Entry 7BOF (electron microscopy, 2.92 A resolution); this record covers chains A and P of the 12 polymer chains in the assembly.

# Chain A
Molecule: 16S rRNA
Source organism: Escherichia coli (strain K12)
Sequence (1542 nucleotides; row label = number of the first residue in the row):
     1 AAAUUGAAGA GUUUGAUCAU GGCUCAGAUU GAACGCUGGC GGCAGGCCUA ACACAUGCAA
    61 GUCGAACGGU AACAGGAAGA AGCUUGCUUC UUUGCUGACG AGUGGCGGAC GGGUGAGUAA
   121 UGUCUGGGAA ACUGCCUGAU GGAGGGGGAU AACUACUGGA AACGGUAGCU AAUACCGCAU
   181 AACGUCGCAA GACCAAAGAG GGGGACCUUC GGGCCUCUUG CCAUCGGAUG UGCCCAGAUG
   241 GGAUUAGCUA GUAGGUGGGG UAACGGCUCA CCUAGGCGAC GAUCCCUAGC UGGUCUGAGA
   301 GGAUGACCAG CCACACUGGA ACUGAGACAC GGUCCAGACU CCUACGGGAG GCAGCAGUGG
   361 GGAAUAUUGC ACAAUGGGCG CAAGCCUGAU GCAGCCAUGC CGCGUGUAUG AAGAAGGCCU
   421 UCGGGUUGUA AAGUACUUUC AGCGGGGAGG AAGGGAGUAA AGUUAAUACC UUUGCUCAUU
   481 GACGUUACCC GCAGAAGAAG CACCGGCUAA CUCCGUGCCA GCAGCCXCGG UAAUACGGAG
   541 GGUGCAAGCG UUAAUCGGAA UUACUGGGCG UAAAGCGCAC GCAGGCGGUU UGUUAAGUCA
   601 GAUGUGAAAU CCCCGGGCUC AACCUGGGAA CUGCAUCUGA UACUGGCAAG CUUGAGUCUC
   661 GUAGAGGGGG GUAGAAUUCC AGGUGUAGCG GUGAAAUGCG UAGAGAUCUG GAGGAAUACC
   721 GGUGGCGAAG GCGGCCCCCU GGACGAAGAC UGACGCUCAG GUGCGAAAGC GUGGGGAGCA
   781 AACAGGAUUA GAUACCCUGG UAGUCCACGC CGUAAACGAU GUCGACUUGG AGGUUGUGCC
   841 CUUGAGGCGU GGCUUCCGGA GCUAACGCGU UAAGUCGACC GCCUGGGGAG UACGGCCGCA
   901 AGGUUAAAAC UCAAAUGAAU UGACGGGGGC CCGCACAAGC GGUGGAGCAU GUGGUUUAAU
   961 UCGAUGXAAC GCGAAGAACC UUACCUGGUC UUGACAUCCA CGGAAGUUUU CAGAGAUGAG
  1021 AAUGUGCCUU CGGGAACCGU GAGACAGGUG CUGCAUGGCU GUCGUCAGCU CGUGUUGUGA
  1081 AAUGUUGGGU UAAGUCCCGC AACGAGCGCA ACCCUUAUCC UUUGUUGCCA GCGGUCCGGC
  1141 CGGGAACUCA AAGGAGACUG CCAGUGAUAA ACUGGAGGAA GGUGGGGAUG ACGUCAAGUC
  1201 AUCAUGGCCC UUACGACCAG GGCUACACAC GUGCUACAAU GGCGCAUACA AAGAGAAGCG
  1261 ACCUCGCGAG AGCAAGCGGA CCUCAUAAAG UGCGUCGUAG UCCGGAUUGG AGUCUGCAAC
  1321 UCGACUCCAU GAAGUCGGAA UCGCUAGUAA UCGUGGAUCA GAAUGCCACG GUGAAUACGU
  1381 UCCCGGGCCU UGUACACACC GCCCGUXACA CCAUGGGAGU GGGUUGCAAA AGAAGUAGGU
  1441 AGCUUAACCU UCGGGAGGGC GCUUACCACU UUGUGAUUCA UGACUGGGGU GAAGUCGUAA
  1501 CAAGGUAACC GUAGGGGAAC CUGCGGUUGG AUCACCUCCU UA
Unresolved in the structure: 931-1386, 1401-1407, 1495-1501, 1541-1542
Modified positions: PSU (pseudouridine-5'-monophosphate) at position 516, G7M (N7-methyl-guanosine-5'-monophosphate) at position 527, 2MG (2N-methylguanosine-5'-monophosphate) at position 966, 5MC (5-methylcytidine-5'-monophosphate) at position 967, 2MG (2N-methylguanosine-5'-monophosphate) at position 1207, 4OC (4n,o2'-methylcytidine-5'-monophosphate) at position 1402, 5MC (5-methylcytidine-5'-monophosphate) at position 1407, UR3 (3-methyluridine-5'-monophoshate) at position 1498, 2MG (2N-methylguanosine-5'-monophosphate) at position 1516, MA6 (6N-dimethyladenosine-5'-monophoshate) at position 1518, MA6 (6N-dimethyladenosine-5'-monophoshate) at position 1519
Metal / ion sites: Mg2+ site 1 near U14 (its only coordinating residue here); Mg2+ site 2 near G21 (its only coordinating residue here); Mg2+ site 3: C48, G115; Mg2+ site 4 near A53 (its only coordinating residue here); Mg2+ site 5 near U56 (its only coordinating residue here); Mg2+ site 6: A59, U387; Mg2+ site 7 near A66 (its only coordinating residue here); Mg2+ site 8 near G100 (its only coordinating residue here); Mg2+ site 9: A109, G331; Mg2+ site 10 near G111 (its only coordinating residue here); Mg2+ site 11 near G113 (its only coordinating residue here); Mg2+ site 12: A116, G117, G289; 39 more Mg2+ sites not listed
What the authors report for this chain:
  - contacts within the chain: U921-A1534, A923-U1532, A1507-G1530 (pi stacking)

# Chain P
Name: 30S ribosomal protein S16
Source organism: Escherichia coli (strain K12)
Reference sequence: P0A7T3 (RS16_ECOLI); numbering as in UniProt (aligned over 1-82)
Amino-acid sequence (82 residues; each row starts with the number of its first residue):
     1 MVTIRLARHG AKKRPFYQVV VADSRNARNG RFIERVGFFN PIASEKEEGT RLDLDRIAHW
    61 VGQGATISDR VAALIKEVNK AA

# How chain A and chain P interact
Contacting residue pairs (70):
  C43(A) - Lys12(P)  phosphate contact
  A44(A) - Lys12(P)  phosphate contact
  C110(A) - Arg25(P)  hydrogen bond to the sugar
  G111(A) - Arg25(P)  sugar contact
  G134(A) - Met1(P)  base contact
  G134(A) - Arg25(P)  hydrogen bond to the base
  C135(A) - Met1(P)  hydrogen bond to the base
  C136(A) - Gly64(P)  hydrogen bond to the sugar
  U137(A) - Gly62(P)  sugar contact
  U137(A) - Gly64(P)  sugar contact
  G227(A) - Gln63(P)  hydrogen bond to the base
  A228(A) - Val2(P)  sugar contact
  A228(A) - Trp60(P)  sugar contact
  A228(A) - Gln63(P)  sugar contact
  U229(A) - Val2(P)  sugar contact
  U229(A) - Asp23(P)  sugar contact
  U229(A) - Ile33(P)  phosphate contact
  U229(A) - Trp60(P)  phosphate contact
  G230(A) - Arg25(P)  hydrogen bond to the sugar
  G230(A) - Arg31(P)  phosphate contact
  G230(A) - Ile33(P)  phosphate contact
  U231(A) - Arg31(P)  salt bridge to the phosphate
  A309(A) - Asn29(P)  sugar contact
  A309(A) - Gly30(P)  phosphate contact
  G310(A) - Gly30(P)  phosphate contact
  G310(A) - Arg31(P)  hydrogen bond to the phosphate
  C311(A) - Arg31(P)  salt bridge to the phosphate
  A374(A) - Tyr17(P)  hydrogen bond to the sugar
  A374(A) - Arg70(P)  hydrogen bond to the phosphate
  U375(A) - Leu6(P)  hydrogen bond to the sugar
  U375(A) - Tyr17(P)  sugar contact
  U375(A) - Arg28(P)  hydrogen bond to the base
  U375(A) - Arg70(P)  salt bridge to the phosphate
  G376(A) - Arg5(P)  hydrogen bond to the phosphate
  G376(A) - Leu6(P)  hydrogen bond to the phosphate
  G376(A) - Arg28(P)  sugar contact
  G376(A) - Ser68(P)  hydrogen bond to the phosphate
  G377(A) - Thr3(P)  phosphate contact
  G377(A) - Arg5(P)  salt bridge to the phosphate
  G377(A) - Ser24(P)  sugar contact
  G378(A) - Ser24(P)  phosphate contact
  U390(A) - Arg28(P)  hydrogen bond to the sugar
  G391(A) - Arg8(P)  phosphate contact
  G391(A) - Arg28(P)  salt bridge to the phosphate
  C392(A) - Arg8(P)  salt bridge to the phosphate
  C392(A) - Lys12(P)  phosphate contact
  C392(A) - Lys13(P)  hydrogen bond to the phosphate
  A393(A) - Lys12(P)  salt bridge to the phosphate
  G449(A) - Ile42(P)  sugar contact
  A451(A) - Arg70(P)  salt bridge to the phosphate
  A452(A) - Arg70(P)  sugar contact
  A452(A) - Ala73(P)  sugar contact
  U473(A) - Lys76(P)  salt bridge to the phosphate
  C483(A) - Lys13(P)  hydrogen bond to the base
  A608(A) - Phe32(P)  sugar contact
  G616(A) - Glu47(P)  sugar contact
  G617(A) - Arg14(P)  hydrogen bond to the sugar
  G617(A) - Ser44(P)  phosphate contact
  G617(A) - Glu47(P)  sugar contact
  C618(A) - Arg14(P)  sugar contact
  C624(A) - Gly10(P)  phosphate contact
  U625(A) - His9(P)  phosphate contact
  U625(A) - Gly10(P)  phosphate contact
  U625(A) - Phe16(P)  phosphate contact
  U625(A) - Gln18(P)  phosphate contact
  G626(A) - Gln18(P)  hydrogen bond to the phosphate
  G626(A) - Arg35(P)  salt bridge to the phosphate
  G626(A) - Arg51(P)  hydrogen bond to the phosphate
  G627(A) - Arg35(P)  salt bridge to the phosphate
  G627(A) - Arg51(P)  salt bridge to the phosphate
Interface residues without a listed pair, chain A (43 interface residues in all): G112, G450, G453, G484, C623
Interface residues without a listed pair, chain P (44 interface residues in all): Ala11, Pro15, Asn26, Ala27, Phe38, Pro41, Thr66, Val71

# Summary
43 residues of chain A and 44 residues of chain P are in contact, with 20 hydrogen bonds and 12 salt bridges.
Among the polar pairs are G134(A)-Arg25(P), C135(A)-Met1(P) and G227(A)-Gln63(P). C48(A) and G115(A)
coordinate Mg2+ site 3. The paper reports contacts within the chain involving U921(A), A1534(A) and A923(A)
among others.
Chain A is 16S rRNA and chain P is 30S ribosomal protein S16, both from Escherichia coli (strain K12); the
structure, Bacterial 30S ribosomal subunit assembly complex state I (body domain), was determined by electron
microscopy together with 7AF3, 7AF5, 7AF8, 7AFA, 7AFD, 7AFH and 17 further entries from the same study.
